Entry 3T0W (X-ray diffraction, 1.50 A resolution); this record covers chain A.

# Chain A
Molecule: immunoglobulin variable lambda domain
Source organism: Homo sapiens
Chain sequence (123 residues; each row starts with the number of its first residue; note: 1 number in that range is skipped by the numbering (no residue carries it; nothing is unmodelled there); a row labelled like 27A-27B holds insertion residues (27A, then the next letters in order)):
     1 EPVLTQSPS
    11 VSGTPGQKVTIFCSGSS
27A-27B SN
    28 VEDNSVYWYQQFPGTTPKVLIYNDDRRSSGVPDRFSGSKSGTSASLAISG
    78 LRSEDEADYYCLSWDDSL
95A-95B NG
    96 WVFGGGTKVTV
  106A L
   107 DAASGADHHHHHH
Unresolved in the structure: 108-119
Disulfide bonds: Cys23-Cys88
Modified residues: Glu1 (pyroglutamic acid; PCA)
Small-molecule neighbours: DIW (1-(3-sulfopropyl)-4-[(1E,3E)-3-(1,3,3-trimethyl-1,3-dihydro-2H-indol-2-ylidene)prop-1-en-1-yl]quinolinium): Tyr34, Val46, Tyr49, Asn50, Arg53, Arg54, Ser55, Ser56, Leu89, Trp96, Phe98

# Overview
Chain A binds compound DIW.
Chain A is immunoglobulin variable lambda domain (Homo sapiens); the structure, Fluorogen activating protein
M8VL in complex with dimethylindole red, was determined by X-ray diffraction (same publication as 3T0V and
3T0X).
